3W99 - chains D and I of the 10 polymer chains in the assembly; structure by X-ray diffraction, 3.00 A resolution.

# Chain D
Molecule: Histone H2B type 1-J
Source organism: Homo sapiens
UniProt: P06899 (H2B1J_HUMAN); residues 0-125 here correspond to UniProt positions 1-126 (UniProt number = residue number + 1)
Chain sequence (129 residues; row label = number of the first residue in the row; numbers below 1 keep their minus sign (Gly-3 is residue -3)):
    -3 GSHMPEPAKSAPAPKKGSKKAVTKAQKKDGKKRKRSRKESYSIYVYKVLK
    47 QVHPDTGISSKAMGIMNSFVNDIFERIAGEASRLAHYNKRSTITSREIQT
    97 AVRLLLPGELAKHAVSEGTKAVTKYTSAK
Not modelled in the structure: -3 to 29, 125
Construct notes: expression tag (-3 to -1)
Swiss-Prot annotation at these positions:
  - modified residue: Pro1 (N-acetylproline), Glu2 (ADP-ribosyl glutamic acid), Lys5 (N6-(2-hydroxyisobutyryl)lysine), Ser6 (ADP-ribosylserine), Lys11 (N6-(beta-hydroxybutyryl)lysine), Lys12 (N6-(2-hydroxyisobutyryl)lysine), Ser14 (Phosphoserine), Lys15 (N6-acetyllysine), Lys16 (N6-(beta-hydroxybutyryl)lysine), Lys20 (N6-(2-hydroxyisobutyryl)lysine), Lys23 (N6-(2-hydroxyisobutyryl)lysine), Lys24 (N6-(2-hydroxyisobutyryl)lysine), Lys34 (N6-(2-hydroxyisobutyryl)lysine), Glu35 (PolyADP-ribosyl glutamic acid), Ser36 (Phosphoserine), Lys43 (N6-(2-hydroxyisobutyryl)lysine), Lys46 (N6-(2-hydroxyisobutyryl)lysine), Lys57 (N6,N6-dimethyllysine), Arg79 (Dimethylated arginine), Lys85 (N6,N6,N6-trimethyllysine) and 6 more in UniProt
  - glycosylation: Ser112 (O-linked (GlcNAc) serine)
  - cross-link (Glycyl lysine isopeptide (Lys-Gly)): Lys5 (interchain with G-Cter in SUMO2), Lys20 (interchain with G-Cter in SUMO2), Lys34 (interchain with G-Cter in ubiquitin), Lys120 (interchain with G-Cter in ubiquitin)

# Chain I
Molecule: 146-nt DNA strand
Sequence (146 nucleotides; row label = number of the first residue in the row):
     1 ATCAATATCCACCTGCAGATTCTACCAAAAGTGTATTTGGAAACTGCTCC
    51 ATCAAAAGGCATGTTCAGCTGAATTCAGCTGAACATGCCTTTTGATGGAG
   101 CAGTTTCCAAATACACTTTTGGTAGAATCTGCAGGTGGATATTGAT
Not modelled in the structure: 146

# How chain D and chain I interact
Pairs across the interface (16):
  Lys30(D) with DG103(I), hydrogen bond to the phosphate; DT104(I), hydrogen bond to the phosphate
  Ser32(D) with DG103(I), hydrogen bond to the phosphate
  Arg33(D) with DA27(I), sugar contact; DA28(I), sugar contact
  Tyr42(D) with DT20(I), phosphate contact; DT21(I), phosphate contact
  Gly53(D) with DT20(I), phosphate contact
  Ile54(D) with DT20(I), hydrogen bond to the phosphate
  Ser55(D) with DA19(I), phosphate contact
  Ser56(D) with DA19(I), hydrogen bond to the phosphate
  Arg86(D) with DG39(I), hydrogen bond to the phosphate; DG40(I), salt bridge to the phosphate
  Ser87(D) with DT38(I), phosphate contact; DG39(I), hydrogen bond to the phosphate
  Thr88(D) with DG39(I), hydrogen bond to the phosphate
Interface residues without a listed pair, chain D (12 interface residues in all): Arg31
Interface residues without a listed pair, chain I (12 interface residues in all): DG18, DA102

# Overview
Chain D and chain I each contribute 12 residues to their interface, with 8 hydrogen bonds and 1 salt bridge.
Polar pairs include Lys30(D)-DG103(I), Lys30(D)-DT104(I) and Ser32(D)-DG103(I).
Here chain D is Histone H2B type 1-J (Homo sapiens) and chain I is a 146-nt DNA strand. Entry 3W99 (Crystal
Structure of Human Nucleosome Core Particle lacking H4 N-terminal region) was determined by X-ray diffraction
(same publication as 3W97 and 3W98).
